PDB entry 8ZEH | electron microscopy, 2.78 A resolution | chains d and c of the 25 polymer chains in the assembly

[Chain d]
Name: Photosystem I reaction center subunit II
Organism: Thalassiosira pseudonana CCMP1335
UniProtKB: A0T0T5 (A0T0T5_THAPS); residues 8-139 here = UniProt positions 8-139
Sequence (132 residues; numbered 8 to 139; the number before each row is that of its first residue):
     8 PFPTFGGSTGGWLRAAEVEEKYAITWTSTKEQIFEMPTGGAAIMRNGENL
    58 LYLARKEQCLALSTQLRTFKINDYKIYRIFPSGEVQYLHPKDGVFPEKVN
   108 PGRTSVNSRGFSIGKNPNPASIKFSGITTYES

[Chain c]
Name: Photosystem I iron-sulfur center
Organism: Thalassiosira pseudonana CCMP1335
Notes: EC 1.97.1.12
UniProtKB: A0T0W4 (PSAC_THAPS); numbering as in UniProt (aligned over 2-81)
Sequence (80 residues; row label = number of the first residue in the row):
     2 SHTVKIYDTCIGCTQCVRACPTDVLEMVPWDGCKSGQIASSPRVEDCVGC
    52 KRCETACPTDFLSVRVYLGAETTRSLGLAY
Ion coordination: 4Fe-4S cluster Fe site 1: Cys11, Cys17, Cys58; 4Fe-4S cluster Fe site 2: Cys21, Cys48, Cys54
Ligand contacts:
  - 4Fe-4S cluster (SF4), molecule 1: Val5, Ala20, Cys21, Pro22, Thr23, Val25, Leu26, Asp47, Cys48, Val49, Gly50, Cys51, Lys52, Arg53, Cys54, Val67
  - 4Fe-4S cluster (SF4), molecule 2: Cys11, Ile12, Gly13, Cys14, Thr15, Gln16, Cys17, Ala57, Cys58, Pro59, Thr60, Ser64, Val65
UniProt features mapped onto this chain:
  - binding site ([4Fe-4S] cluster): Cys11, Cys14, Cys17, Cys21, Cys48, Cys51, Cys54, Cys58

[How chain d and chain c interact]
Residue-residue contacts (57; chain d residue first):
  Leu20(d) - Tyr81(c)  hydrophobic
  Ala22(d) - Tyr81(c)
  Glu26(d) - Thr74(c)  hydrogen bond
  Glu27(d) - Arg75(c)  salt bridge
  Ala61(d) - Ala80(c)
  Arg62(d) - Gly78(c)  hydrogen bond (side chain-backbone)
  Arg62(d) - Ala80(c)
  Lys63(d) - Thr23(c)  hydrogen bond (side chain-backbone)
  Lys63(d) - Asp24(c)
  Lys63(d) - Asp47(c)  salt bridge
  Glu64(d) - Pro22(c)
  Gln65(d) - Ala80(c)
  Leu67(d) - Pro22(c)
  Leu67(d) - Thr23(c)
  Leu67(d) - Asp24(c)
  Arg85(d) - Asp47(c)  salt bridge
  Arg85(d) - Arg75(c)
  His96(d) - Asp24(c)  salt bridge
  Lys98(d) - Arg44(c)
  Pro103(d) - Asp24(c)
  Pro103(d) - Leu26(c)
  Pro103(d) - Met28(c)  hydrogen bond (backbone-backbone)
  Glu104(d) - Val18(c)
  Glu104(d) - Arg19(c)
  Val106(d) - Met28(c)
  Val106(d) - Pro30(c)  hydrophobic
  Val106(d) - Gln38(c)
  Arg110(d) - Glu27(c)
  Arg110(d) - Met28(c)  hydrogen bond (side chain-backbone)
  Arg110(d) - Val29(c)
  Arg110(d) - Pro30(c)
  Thr111(d) - Val29(c)
  Val113(d) - Ser41(c)
  Val113(d) - Ser42(c)
  Asn114(d) - Val5(c)
  Asn114(d) - Lys6(c)
  Asn114(d) - Ile7(c)  hydrogen bond (backbone-backbone)
  Asn114(d) - Ser42(c)  hydrogen bond
  Asn114(d) - Val45(c)
  Ser115(d) - Ile7(c)
  Arg116(d) - Lys6(c)
  Arg116(d) - Ile7(c)  hydrogen bond (backbone-backbone)
  Arg116(d) - Tyr8(c)
  Arg116(d) - Asp9(c)  hydrogen bond (backbone-backbone)
  Gly117(d) - Asp9(c)
  Phe118(d) - Tyr8(c)
  Phe118(d) - Asp9(c)
  Ser119(d) - Tyr8(c)
  Ser119(d) - Asp9(c)  hydrogen bond (backbone-side chain)
  Ile120(d) - Tyr8(c)
  Ile120(d) - Phe62(c)  hydrophobic
  Ile120(d) - Tyr68(c)
  Asn123(d) - Tyr8(c)  hydrogen bond
  Asn123(d) - Tyr68(c)
  Tyr137(d) - Thr4(c)
  Tyr137(d) - Tyr68(c)
  Glu138(d) - Thr4(c)
Also at the interface, not in a pair above, chain d (34 interface residues in all): Tyr29, Lys105, Asn107, Pro108, Ser112
Also at the interface, not in a pair above, chain c (37 interface residues in all): Thr10, Thr15, Ile39, Pro43, Val49, Leu63, Arg66, Leu79

[Overview]
The interface between chain d and chain c involves 34 residues on one side and 37 on the other; the contacts
include 11 hydrogen bonds and 4 salt bridges. Polar pairs include Glu27(d)-Arg75(c), Lys63(d)-Asp47(c) and
Arg85(d)-Asp47(c). Bound to chain c: 4Fe-4S cluster.
Here chain d is Photosystem I reaction center subunit II and chain c is Photosystem I iron-sulfur center, both
from Thalassiosira pseudonana CCMP1335. Entry 8ZEH (PSI-FCPI-L in Thalassiosira pseudonana) was determined by
electron microscopy together with 8ZET from the same study.
